4IZY - chains A and B; structure by X-ray diffraction, 2.30 A resolution.

Chain A:
Name: Mitogen-activated protein kinase 8
Source organism: Homo sapiens
Notes: EC 2.7.1.37
UniProt: A1L4K2 (A1L4K2_HUMAN); residues 1-363 here = UniProt positions 1-363
Chain sequence (369 residues; each row starts with the number of its first residue):
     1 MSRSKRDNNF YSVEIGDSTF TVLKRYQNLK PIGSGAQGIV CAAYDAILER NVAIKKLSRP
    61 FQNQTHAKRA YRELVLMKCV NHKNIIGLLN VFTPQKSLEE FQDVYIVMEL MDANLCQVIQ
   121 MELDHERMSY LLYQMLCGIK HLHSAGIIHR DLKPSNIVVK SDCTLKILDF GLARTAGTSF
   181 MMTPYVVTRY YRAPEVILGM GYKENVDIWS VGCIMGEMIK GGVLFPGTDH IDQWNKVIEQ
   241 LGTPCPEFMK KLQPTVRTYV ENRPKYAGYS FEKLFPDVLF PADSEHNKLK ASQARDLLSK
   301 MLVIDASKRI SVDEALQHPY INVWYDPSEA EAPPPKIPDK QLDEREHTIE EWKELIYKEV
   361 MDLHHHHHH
Unresolved in the structure: 1-7, 173-187, 282-288, 335-344, 362-369
Construct notes: expression tag (364-369)
Residues lining bound ligands: 1J2 (trans-4-[(4-{4-[4-(methylsulfonyl)piperidin-1-yl]-1H-indol-1-yl}pyrimidin-2-yl)amino]cyclohexanol): I32, G33, S34, G35, A36, Q37, G38, V40, A53, K55, I86, M108, E109, L110, M111, D112, A113, N114, V158, L168

Chain B:
Name: C-Jun-amino-terminal kinase-interacting protein 1
UniProt: Q9UQF2 (JIP1_HUMAN); residues 153-163 here correspond to UniProt positions 157-167 (UniProt number = residue number + 4)
Chain sequence (11 residues; row label = number of the first residue in the row):
   153 RPKRPTTLNL F
Unresolved in the structure: 153, 163
Curated features (UniProtKB/Swiss-Prot):
  - region: R153 to F163 (Minimal inhibitory domain (MID))

Chain A / chain B interface:
Pairs across the interface (27; chain A residue first):
  D112(A) - L162(B)
  M121(A) - N161(B)
  L123(A) - L160(B)  hydrophobic
  E126(A) - P157(B)
  R127(A) - P157(B)
  R127(A) - T159(B)  hydrogen bond (side chain-backbone)
  R127(A) - L160(B)
  Y130(A) - R156(B)
  Y133(A) - R156(B)
  K160(A) - L160(B)
  S161(A) - T158(B)
  S161(A) - T159(B)
  S161(A) - L160(B)  hydrogen bond (backbone-backbone)
  S161(A) - L162(B)
  D162(A) - P157(B)
  D162(A) - T158(B)
  D162(A) - T159(B)
  C163(A) - P157(B)
  C163(A) - T159(B)
  C163(A) - L160(B)  hydrophobic
  V323(A) - P154(B)  hydrophobic
  W324(A) - P154(B)
  W324(A) - K155(B)
  W324(A) - R156(B)  hydrogen bond (backbone-side chain)
  W324(A) - P157(B)
  D326(A) - R156(B)
  E329(A) - R156(B)  salt bridge
Interface residues without a listed pair, chain A (18 interface residues in all): A113, V118, V159

In short:
18 residues of chain A and 9 residues of chain B are in contact, with 3 hydrogen bonds and 1 salt bridge.
Polar pairs include E329(A)-R156(B), R127(A)-T159(B) and W324(A)-R156(B). Ligands of chain A: compound 1J2.
Chain A is Mitogen-activated protein kinase 8 (Homo sapiens) and chain B is C-Jun-amino-terminal
kinase-interacting protein 1; the structure, Crystal structure of JNK1 in complex with JIP1 peptide and
4-{4-[4-(4-Methanesulfonyl-piperidin-1-yl)-indol-1-yl]-pyrimidin-2-ylamino}-cyclohexan, was determined by
X-ray diffraction.
